Entry 4HBW (X-ray diffraction, 1.69 A resolution); this record covers chain A.

[Chain A]
Molecule: Bromodomain-containing protein 4
Organism: Homo sapiens
Reference sequence: O60885 (BRD4_HUMAN); numbering as in UniProt (aligned over 42-168)
Sequence (127 residues; row label = number of the first residue in the row):
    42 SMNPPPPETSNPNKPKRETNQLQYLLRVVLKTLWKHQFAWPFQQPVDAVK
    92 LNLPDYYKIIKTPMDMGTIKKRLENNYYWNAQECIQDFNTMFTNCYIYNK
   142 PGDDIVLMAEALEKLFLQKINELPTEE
Construct notes: conflict Met43 (Thr in O60885), Glu59 (Gln in O60885)
Metal / ion sites: K+: Tyr137, Ile138, Asn140
Ligand contacts: 14Z (N-ethyl-3-methyl-2-oxo-1,2,3,4-tetrahydroquinazoline-6-sulfonamide): Trp81, Pro82, Phe83, Val87, Leu92, Leu94, Tyr97, Cys136, Tyr139, Asn140, Asp145, Ile146, Met149

[Summary]
Chain A binds compound 14Z. Tyr137, Ile138 and Asn140 form the K+ site.
Chain A is Bromodomain-containing protein 4 (Homo sapiens); the structure, Crystal Structure of the first
bromodomain of human BRD4 in complex with a quinazoline ligand, was determined by X-ray diffraction together
with 4HBV, 4HBX, 4HBY and 4E96 from the same study.
